4FX4 - chains A and B of the 4 polymer chains in the assembly; structure by X-ray diffraction, 3.10 A resolution.

== Chain A (and B) ==
Name: Probable transcriptional repressor protein
Organism: Mycobacterium tuberculosis
Notes: chain B of this document is another copy of the same molecule, construct and numbering; everything in this record applies to it too
Reference sequence: O53397 (O53397_MYCTU); residues 6-148 here = UniProt positions 6-148
Amino-acid sequence (148 residues; numbered 5 to 152; the number before each row is that of its first residue):
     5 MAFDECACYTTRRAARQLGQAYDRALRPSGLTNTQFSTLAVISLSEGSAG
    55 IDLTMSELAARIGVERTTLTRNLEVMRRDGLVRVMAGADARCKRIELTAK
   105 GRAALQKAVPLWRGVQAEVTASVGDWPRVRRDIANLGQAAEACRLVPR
Not modelled in the structure: 5-8, 53-55, 92-95, 126-129, 148-152 (chain B: 5-8, 50-57, 150-152)
Differences from the reference sequence: expression tag (5, 149-152)
Modified / non-standard residues: Mse5 (selenomethionine); Mse59, Mse80, Mse89 (selenomethionine; parent Met)
From the paper describing this entry:
  - binding site for the 29-nt DNA strand: Arg70, Thr71
  - binding site for the 29-nt DNA strand: Thr72, Asn76
  - binding site for phosphate ion: Arg16
  - mutagenesis - C10S/C12S: decreased binding to the 29-nt DNA strand
  - mutagenesis - C12S: decreased signaling in response to moderate concentrations of oxidants
  - self-association interface (contacts with another copy of this molecule); pairs are residue here / residue on that copy: Cys12-Asn37 (hydrogen bond), Arg16-Asn37 (hydrogen bond)

== Chain A / chain B interface ==
Residue-residue contacts (85; chain A residue first):
  Glu9(A) with Trp130(B)
  Cys10(A) with Tyr26(B), hydrophobic; Trp116(B); Gln120(B)
  Ala11(A) with Tyr26(B); Gln120(B); Val123(B), hydrophobic; Trp130(B), hydrophobic
  Cys12(A) with Asn37(B), hydrogen bond
  Tyr13(A) with Arg65(B), hydrogen bond (side chain-backbone); Ile66(B)
  Thr14(A) with Trp130(B); Arg134(B); Ile137(B)
  Thr15(A) with Thr15(B); Ala19(B); Leu22(B); Ile137(B)
  Arg16(A) with Ala19(B); Asn37(B); Thr38(B)
  Arg17(A) with Ala64(B); Ile66(B); Gly67(B); Gln142(B), hydrogen bond; Glu145(B), salt bridge
  Ala18(A) with Ile137(B), hydrophobic; Gly141(B)
  Ala19(A) with Thr15(B); Arg16(B)
  Arg20(A) with Ile66(B), hydrogen bond (side chain-backbone); Gly67(B), hydrogen bond (side chain-backbone); Val68(B)
  Gln21(A) with Gly141(B); Ala144(B); Glu145(B), hydrogen bond
  Leu22(A) with Thr15(B); Ala144(B), hydrophobic
  Gly23(A) with Cys12(B)
  Gln24(A) with Glu69(B), hydrogen bond; Arg148(B), hydrogen bond
  Ala25(A) with Ala144(B)
  Tyr26(A) with Cys10(B), hydrophobic; Ala11(B); Cys12(B), hydrophobic
  Arg28(A) with Cys147(B), hydrogen bond (side chain-backbone); Arg148(B); Leu149(B), hydrogen bond (side chain-backbone)
  Asn37(A) with Cys12(B); Arg16(B)
  Thr38(A) with Arg16(B)
  Ser41(A) with Tyr13(B)
  Ala64(A) with Arg17(B)
  Arg65(A) with Tyr13(B), hydrogen bond (backbone-side chain); Arg17(B), hydrogen bond (backbone-side chain)
  Ile66(A) with Tyr13(B), hydrogen bond (backbone-side chain); Arg17(B), hydrogen bond (backbone-side chain); Arg20(B), hydrogen bond (backbone-side chain)
  Gly67(A) with Arg17(B); Arg20(B), hydrogen bond (backbone-side chain)
  Val68(A) with Arg20(B)
  Trp116(A) with Cys10(B), hydrogen bond
  Gln120(A) with Glu9(B); Ala11(B), hydrogen bond (side chain-backbone)
  Val123(A) with Leu140(B); Ala143(B), hydrophobic; Ala144(B)
  Trp130(A) with Glu9(B); Cys10(B); Ala11(B), hydrophobic; Thr14(B)
  Val133(A) with Asp136(B)
  Asp136(A) with Val133(B)
  Ile137(A) with Ala18(B); Ile137(B), hydrophobic
  Leu140(A) with Val123(B); Trp130(B), hydrophobic
  Gly141(A) with Ala18(B); Gln21(B), hydrogen bond (backbone-side chain)
  Gln142(A) with Gln21(B)
  Ala143(A) with Ser126(B)
  Ala144(A) with Leu22(B), hydrophobic; Ala25(B)
  Glu145(A) with Gln21(B), hydrogen bond
  Cys147(A) with Glu122(B), hydrogen bond
Other interface residues (no listed pair), chain A (44 interface residues in all): Glu122, Thr124, Arg134
Other interface residues (no listed pair), chain B (44 interface residues in all): Gly23
From the paper, about this interface:
  - residue pairs: Cys12(A)-Asn37(B) (hydrogen bond), Arg16(A)-Asn37(B) (hydrogen bond)

== Overview ==
The chain A/chain B interface involves 44 residues from each chain, with 21 hydrogen bonds and 1 salt bridge.
Polar contacts include Arg17(A)-Glu145(B), Cys12(A)-Asn37(B) and Tyr13(A)-Arg65(B). The authors report
hydrogen bonds between Cys12(A) and Asn37(B) and Arg16(A) and Asn37(B). The paper reports a binding site for
the 29-nt DNA strand at Arg70(A), Thr71(A) and Thr72(A) among others; C10S/C12S of chain A reduce binding to
the 29-nt DNA strand.
Both chains are Probable transcriptional repressor protein (Mycobacterium tuberculosis). Entry 4FX4 (Crystal
structure of M. tuberculosis transcriptional regulator MOSR (Rv1049) in compex with DNA) was determined by
X-ray diffraction (same publication as 4FX0).
